9F5P - chains A and B of the 3 polymer chains in the assembly; structure by electron microscopy, 2.60 A resolution.

# Chain A
Molecule: Capsid protein VP1
From: Poliovirus 2
UniProtKB: P06210 (POLG_POL2L); residues 1-301 here correspond to UniProt positions 579-879 (UniProt number = residue number + 578)
Chain sequence (301 residues; numbered 1 to 301; the number before each row is that of its first residue):
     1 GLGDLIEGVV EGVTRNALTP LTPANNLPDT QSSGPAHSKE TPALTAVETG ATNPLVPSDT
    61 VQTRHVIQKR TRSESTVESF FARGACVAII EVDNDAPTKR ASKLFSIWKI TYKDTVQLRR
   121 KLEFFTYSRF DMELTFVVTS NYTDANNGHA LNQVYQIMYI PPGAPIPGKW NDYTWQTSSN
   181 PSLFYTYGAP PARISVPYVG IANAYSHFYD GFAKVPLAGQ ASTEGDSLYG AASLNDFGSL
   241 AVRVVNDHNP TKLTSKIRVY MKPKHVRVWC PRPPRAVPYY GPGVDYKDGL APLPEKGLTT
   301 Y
Disordered / not traced: 1-23
Construct notes: engineered mutation Ile107 (Val685 in P06210), Leu134 (Phe712 in P06210), Leu183 (Val761 in P06210); variant Glu295 (Gly873 in P06210)
Residues lining bound ligands: sphingosine (SPH): Ile110, Tyr112, Leu122, Ser128, Phe130, Met132, Leu134, Phe136, Ile157, Met158, Tyr159, Pro181, Ser182, Leu183, Ile194, Val196, Val199, Tyr205, His207, Phe237, Leu240, Met261
Curated features (UniProtKB/Swiss-Prot):
  - region: Gly1 to Leu21 (Amphipathic alpha-helix)
  - site: Tyr301 (Cleavage)

# Chain B
Molecule: Capsid protein VP0
From: Poliovirus 2
UniProtKB: P06210 (POLG_POL2L); numbering as in UniProt (aligned over 2-340)
Chain sequence (340 residues; each row starts with the number of its first residue):
     1 MGAQVSSQKV GAHENSNRAY GGSTINYTTI NYYRDSASNA ASKQDFAQDP SKFTEPVKDV
    61 LIKTAPTLNS PNIEACGYSD RVMQLTLGNS TITTQEAANS VVAYGRWPEY IKDSEANPVD
   121 QPTEPAVAAC RFYTLDTVTW RKESRGWWWK LPDALKDMGL FGQNMFYHYL GRAGYTVHVQ
   181 CNASKFHQGA LGVFAVPEMC LAGDSTTHMF TKYENANPGE KGGEFKGSFT LDTNATNPAR
   241 NFCPVDYLFG SGVLAGNAFV YPHQIINLRT NNCATLVLPY VNSLSIDSMT KHNNWGIAIL
   301 PLAPLDFATE SSTEIPITLT IAPMCCEFNG LRNITVPRTQ
Disordered / not traced: 1-25, 42-79
Construct notes: initiating methionine (1); engineered mutation Val57 (Ile in P06210), Ala126 (Asp in P06210)
Curated features (UniProtKB/Swiss-Prot):
  - site (Cleavage): Asn69, Ser70, Gln340
  - lipidation: Gly2 (N-myristoyl glycine)

# Interface between chain A and chain B
Residue-residue contacts (126):
  Val47(A) - Ile265(B)  hydrophobic
  Glu48(A) - Ala98(B)
  Glu48(A) - Gln264(B)
  Glu48(A) - Ile265(B)  hydrogen bond (backbone-backbone)
  Glu48(A) - Asn267(B)  hydrogen bond
  Glu48(A) - Thr270(B)  hydrogen bond
  Glu48(A) - Asn271(B)
  Thr49(A) - Ala98(B)
  Thr49(A) - Val101(B)
  Thr49(A) - Gln264(B)  hydrogen bond (backbone-side chain)
  Gly50(A) - His263(B)
  Glu78(A) - Ala41(B)
  Thr126(A) - Glu198(B)
  Tyr127(A) - Glu198(B)  hydrogen bond
  Tyr127(A) - Val281(B)  hydrophobic
  Tyr127(A) - Asn282(B)
  Tyr127(A) - Ser283(B)
  Asp131(A) - Ala37(B)
  Ser195(A) - Ala37(B)
  Ser195(A) - Ser38(B)  hydrogen bond
  Val196(A) - Ala37(B)
  Pro197(A) - Asp35(B)
  Pro197(A) - Ala37(B)
  Ala202(A) - Ser283(B)
  Ala202(A) - Leu284(B)  hydrophobic
  Asn203(A) - Ser283(B)  hydrogen bond (backbone-backbone)
  Ala204(A) - Ser283(B)
  Ser206(A) - Ser283(B)  hydrogen bond
  Phe208(A) - Glu198(B)
  Phe208(A) - Cys200(B)  hydrophobic
  Tyr209(A) - Glu198(B)
  Tyr209(A) - Cys200(B)
  Tyr209(A) - Lys291(B)
  Tyr209(A) - His292(B)
  Asp210(A) - Lys150(B)  salt bridge
  Asp210(A) - Glu198(B)  hydrogen bond (backbone-side chain)
  Asp210(A) - Met199(B)  hydrogen bond (side chain-backbone)
  Asp210(A) - Cys200(B)
  Asp210(A) - His292(B)  hydrogen bond (backbone-side chain)
  Asp210(A) - Asn293(B)  hydrogen bond (backbone-backbone)
  Gly211(A) - Lys291(B)
  Phe212(A) - Thr211(B)
  Phe212(A) - Lys212(B)
  Phe212(A) - Tyr213(B)  hydrophobic
  Phe212(A) - Ala216(B)  hydrophobic
  Phe212(A) - Lys291(B)  hydrogen bond (backbone-backbone)
  Ala213(A) - Lys291(B)  hydrogen bond (backbone-side chain)
  Val215(A) - Tyr213(B)
  Val215(A) - Thr290(B)
  Val215(A) - Lys291(B)
  Pro216(A) - Tyr213(B)
  Pro216(A) - Pro337(B)
  Pro216(A) - Arg338(B)  hydrogen bond (backbone-backbone)
  Leu217(A) - Thr335(B)
  Leu217(A) - Val336(B)
  Leu217(A) - Arg338(B)
  Ala218(A) - Val336(B)  hydrogen bond (backbone-backbone)
  Ala218(A) - Pro337(B)
  Ala218(A) - Arg338(B)
  Gln220(A) - Arg338(B)
  Ala221(A) - Arg338(B)  hydrogen bond (backbone-side chain)
  Ser222(A) - Arg338(B)
  Glu224(A) - Arg338(B)  hydrogen bond (backbone-side chain)
  Asp226(A) - Arg240(B)  salt bridge
  Leu228(A) - Met209(B)
  Tyr229(A) - Lys150(B)
  Tyr229(A) - Met199(B)
  Tyr229(A) - Cys200(B)
  Tyr229(A) - Leu201(B)
  Tyr229(A) - Met209(B)  hydrogen bond (backbone-backbone)
  Tyr229(A) - Thr211(B)
  Tyr229(A) - Phe242(B)
  Gly230(A) - Met209(B)
  Ala231(A) - Met209(B)
  Lys264(A) - Ala37(B)  hydrogen bond (side chain-backbone)
  Lys264(A) - Ser38(B)
  Lys264(A) - Asn39(B)  hydrogen bond (side chain-backbone)
  His265(A) - Ser36(B)
  His265(A) - Asn39(B)
  His265(A) - Ala40(B)  hydrogen bond (side chain-backbone)
  His265(A) - Ala41(B)
  Cys270(A) - Tyr104(B)
  Cys270(A) - Pro197(B)  hydrophobic
  Cys270(A) - Val281(B)  hydrophobic
  Pro271(A) - Val260(B)
  Pro271(A) - Tyr261(B)
  Arg272(A) - Val196(B)
  Arg272(A) - Pro197(B)  hydrogen bond (side chain-backbone)
  Arg272(A) - Glu198(B)  hydrogen bond (side chain-backbone)
  Arg272(A) - Val260(B)
  Arg272(A) - Tyr261(B)
  Pro273(A) - Val253(B)
  Pro273(A) - Asn257(B)
  Pro273(A) - Val260(B)
  Pro273(A) - Tyr261(B)
  Pro274(A) - Val253(B)
  Arg275(A) - Ser251(B)  hydrogen bond (side chain-backbone)
  Arg275(A) - Gly252(B)
  Ala276(A) - Gly252(B)  hydrogen bond (backbone-backbone)
  Ala276(A) - Leu254(B)
  Val277(A) - Leu248(B)  hydrophobic
  Val277(A) - Gly252(B)  hydrogen bond (backbone-backbone)
  Tyr280(A) - Thr206(B)  hydrogen bond (side chain-backbone)
  Tyr280(A) - His208(B)
  Gly281(A) - His208(B)
  Pro282(A) - His208(B)
  Pro282(A) - Met209(B)  hydrophobic
  Val284(A) - Cys200(B)  hydrophobic
  Val284(A) - Leu201(B)
  Val284(A) - Ala202(B)
  Asp285(A) - Ala202(B)
  Asp285(A) - Gly203(B)  hydrogen bond (side chain-backbone)
  Asp285(A) - Met209(B)  hydrogen bond (side chain-backbone)
  Tyr286(A) - Ala202(B)  hydrophobic
  Tyr286(A) - Phe229(B)  hydrophobic
  Tyr286(A) - Cys243(B)  hydrogen bond (side chain-backbone)
  Tyr286(A) - Pro244(B)
  Tyr286(A) - Val245(B)  hydrogen bond (side chain-backbone)
  Tyr286(A) - Gly250(B)
  Tyr286(A) - Ser251(B)
  Tyr286(A) - Gly252(B)
  Lys287(A) - Leu231(B)
  Leu290(A) - Phe229(B)  hydrophobic
  Leu290(A) - Tyr247(B)  hydrogen bond (backbone-side chain)
  Leu290(A) - Leu248(B)  hydrophobic
  Leu293(A) - Leu254(B)  hydrophobic
Also at the interface, not in a pair above, chain A (59 interface residues in all): Lys214, Gly225, Ser227, Gly283, Ala291, Pro292
Also at the interface, not in a pair above, chain B (68 interface residues in all): Asn99, Thr207, Glu214, Asn217, Ala258, Ser285, Asp287

# Overview
Chain A and chain B form an interface of 59 and 68 residues respectively; the contacts include 33 hydrogen
bonds and 2 salt bridges. Polar pairs include Asp210(A)-Lys150(B), Asp226(A)-Arg240(B) and Glu48(A)-Asn267(B).
Chain A binds sphingosine.
Here chain A is Capsid protein VP1 and chain B is Capsid protein VP0, both from Poliovirus 2. Entry 9F5P
(Poliovirus type 2 (strain MEF-1) stabilised virus-like particle (PV2 SC6b) from an insect cell expression
system) was determined by electron microscopy (same publication as 9EYY, 9EZ0, 9F0K, 9F3Q and 9F59).
